Entry 6I1X (electron microscopy, 3.70 A resolution); this record covers chains E and G of the 15 polymer chains in the assembly.

Chain E (and G):
Protein: Type II secretion system protein D
Organism: Aeromonas hydrophila
Notes: chain G of this document is another copy of the same molecule, construct and numbering; everything in this record applies to it too
UniProtKB: P31780 (GSPD_AERHY); residues 97-620 here correspond to UniProt positions 122-645 (UniProt number = residue number + 25)
Chain sequence (524 residues; each row starts with the number of its first residue):
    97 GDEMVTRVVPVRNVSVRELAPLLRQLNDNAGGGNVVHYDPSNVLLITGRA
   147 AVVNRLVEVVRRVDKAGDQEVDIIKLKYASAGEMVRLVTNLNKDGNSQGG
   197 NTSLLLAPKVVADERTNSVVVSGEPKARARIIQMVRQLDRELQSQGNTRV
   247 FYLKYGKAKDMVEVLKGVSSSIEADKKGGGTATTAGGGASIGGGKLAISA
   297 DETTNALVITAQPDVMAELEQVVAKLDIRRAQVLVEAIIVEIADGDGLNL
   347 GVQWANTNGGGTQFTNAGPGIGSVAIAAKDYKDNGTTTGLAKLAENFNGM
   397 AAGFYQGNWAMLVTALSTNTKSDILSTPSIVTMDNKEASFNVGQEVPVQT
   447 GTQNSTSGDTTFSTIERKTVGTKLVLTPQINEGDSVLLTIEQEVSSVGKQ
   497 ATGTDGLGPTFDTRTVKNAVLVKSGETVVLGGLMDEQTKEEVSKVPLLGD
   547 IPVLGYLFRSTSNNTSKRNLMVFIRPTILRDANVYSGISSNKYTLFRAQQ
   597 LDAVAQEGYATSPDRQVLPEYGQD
Not modelled in the structure: 267-291, 447-459
Sequence notes: conflict Glu237 (Asp262 in P31780), Leu472 (Val497 in P31780)
Swiss-Prot annotation at these positions:
  - site: Gly439 (May serve as a pivot that allows opening of the central gate for substrate egress)

How chain E and chain G interact:
Pairs across the interface (11; chain E residue first):
  Arg211(E) - Asp310(G)  salt bridge
  Glu603(E) - Glu536(G)
  Tyr605(E) - Pro548(G)
  Ala606(E) - Arg555(G)  hydrogen bond (backbone-side chain)
  Thr607(E) - Arg555(G)
  Ser608(E) - Leu344(G)
  Ser608(E) - Asn559(G)  hydrogen bond (backbone-side chain)
  Pro609(E) - Asn559(G)
  Asp610(E) - Thr534(G)
  Gln612(E) - Glu532(G)
  Gln612(E) - Thr534(G)  hydrogen bond
Interface residues without a listed pair, chain G (10 interface residues in all): Gln533, Thr561

In short:
Chain E and chain G form an interface of 9 and 10 residues respectively, with 3 hydrogen bonds and 1 salt
bridge. Among the polar pairs are Arg211(E)-Asp310(G), Ala606(E)-Arg555(G) and Ser608(E)-Asn559(G).
Both chains are Type II secretion system protein D (Aeromonas hydrophila). Entry 6I1X (Aeromonas hydrophila
ExeD) was determined by electron microscopy (same publication as 6I1Y and 6I2V).
